7QVM - chains A and B of the 6 polymer chains in the assembly; structure by electron microscopy, 3.25 A resolution.

== Chain A ==
Name: Guanine nucleotide-binding protein G(o) subunit alpha, cDNA FLJ31446 fis, clone NT2NE2000909, highly similar to Guanine nucleotide-binding protein G(o) subunit alpha 1
Source organism: Homo sapiens
Reference sequence: chimeric construct of A0A1W2PS82, B3KP89, P09471: residues 1-173 from A0A1W2PS82 (A0A1W2PS82_HUMAN) positions 1-57 (offset varies); residues 182-231 from B3KP89 positions 182-231 (same numbers); residues 242-353 from P09471 positions 242-353 (same numbers)
Chain sequence (228 residues; row label = number of the first residue in the row; note: 126 numbers in that range are skipped by the numbering (no residue carries them; nothing is unmodelled there)):
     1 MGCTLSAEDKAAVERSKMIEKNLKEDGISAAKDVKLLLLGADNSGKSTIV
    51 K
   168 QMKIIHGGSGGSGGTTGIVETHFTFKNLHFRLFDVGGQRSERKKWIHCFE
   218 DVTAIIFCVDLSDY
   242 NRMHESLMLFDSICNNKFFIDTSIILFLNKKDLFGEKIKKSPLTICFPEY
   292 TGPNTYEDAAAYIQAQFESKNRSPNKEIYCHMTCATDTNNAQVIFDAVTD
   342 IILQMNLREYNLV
Unresolved in the structure: 1-4, 168-181
Sequence notes: engineered mutation Asp9 (Glu in A0A1W2PS82), Lys10 (Arg in A0A1W2PS82), Val13 (Leu in A0A1W2PS82), Met18 (Ala in A0A1W2PS82), Leu344 (Ile in P09471), Gln345 (Ala in P09471), Glu350 (Gly in P09471), Tyr351 (Cys in P09471), Asn352 (Gly in P09471); conflict Asp42 (Gly in A0A1W2PS82), Asn43 (Glu in A0A1W2PS82), Asp227 (Ala in B3KP89), Asp230 (Gly in B3KP89), Ala332 (Ile in P09471), Ile335 (Val in P09471), Met346 (Asn in P09471); linker (174-181); expression tag (354)
Curated features (UniProtKB/Swiss-Prot):
  - region: Ile266 to Asp273 (G4 motif), Thr324 to Thr329 (G5 motif)
  - binding site (GTP): Asn270, Asp273, Cys325

== Chain B ==
Name: Guanine nucleotide-binding protein G(I)/G(S)/G(T) subunit beta-1
Source organism: Homo sapiens
Reference sequence: P62873 (GBB1_HUMAN); numbering as in UniProt (aligned over 2-340)
Chain sequence (354 residues; each row starts with the number of its first residue; numbers below 1 keep their minus sign (Met-13 is residue -13)):
   -13 MHHHHHHHHHHGSSGSELDQLRQEAEQLKNQIRDARKACADATLSQITNN
    37 IDPVGRIQMRTRRTLRGHLAKIYAMHWGTDSRLLVSASQDGKLIIWDSYT
    87 TNKVHAIPLRSSWVMTCAYAPSGNYVACGGLDNICSIYNLKTREGNVRVS
   137 RELAGHTGYLSCCRFLDDNQIVTSSGDTTCALWDIETGQQTTTFTGHTGD
   187 VMSLSLAPDTRLFVSGACDASAKLWDVREGMCRQTFTGHESDINAICFFP
   237 NGNAFATGSDDATCRLFDLRADQELMTYSHDNIICGITSVSFSKSGRLLL
   287 AGYDDFNCNVWDALKADRAGVLAGHDNRVSCLGVTDDGMAVATGSWDSFL
   337 KIWN
Unresolved in the structure: -13 to 2
Sequence notes: initiating methionine (-13); expression tag (-12 to 1)
Curated features (UniProtKB/Swiss-Prot):
  - modified residue: Ser2 (N-acetylserine), His266 (Phosphohistidine)

== How chain A and chain B interact ==
Residue-residue contacts - 35 pairs, chain A then chain B:
  Arg15(A) with Val90(B), hydrogen bond (side chain-backbone); His91(B), hydrogen bond
  Ser16(A) with Asn88(B); Lys89(B)
  Ile19(A) with Lys89(B); Ala92(B), hydrophobic
  Glu20(A) with Lys89(B), salt bridge
  Leu23(A) with Gly53(B); Lys78(B); Ile80(B), hydrophobic; Lys89(B)
  Asp26(A) with Lys78(B), salt bridge
  Gly27(A) with Leu55(B)
  Thr182(A) with Asn119(B), hydrogen bond (backbone-side chain); His142(B)
  Gly184(A) with Leu117(B)
  Ile185(A) with Trp99(B); Leu117(B), hydrophobic
  Phe200(A) with Trp99(B), hydrophobic
  Gln205(A) with Tyr145(B)
  Ser207(A) with Tyr145(B); Gly162(B); Asp186(B), hydrogen bond
  Lys211(A) with Tyr145(B); Met188(B); Asp228(B); Asn230(B), hydrogen bond; Asp246(B), salt bridge
  Cys215(A) with Tyr59(B), hydrogen bond; Gln75(B); Trp99(B)
  Phe216(A) with Trp99(B), hydrophobic
  Glu217(A) with Lys57(B), salt bridge; Trp332(B)
  Asp218(A) with Lys57(B), salt bridge
Interface residues without a listed pair, chain A (25 interface residues in all): Ala12, Val13, Glu187, Trp212, His214, Lys258, Phe259
Interface residues without a listed pair, chain B (30 interface residues in all): Arg52, Asp76, Met101, Asp118, Cys204, Cys271

== Summary ==
25 residues of chain A face 30 of chain B across their interface, with 6 hydrogen bonds and 5 salt bridges.
Among the polar pairs are Glu20(A)-Lys89(B), Asp26(A)-Lys78(B) and Lys211(A)-Asp246(B). From UniProt: 3
GTP-binding residues on chain A.
Chain A is Guanine nucleotide-binding protein G(o) subunit alpha, cDNA FLJ31446 fis, clone NT2NE2000909,
highly similar to Guanine nucleotide-binding protein G(o) subunit alpha 1 and chain B is Guanine
nucleotide-binding protein G(I)/G(S)/G(T) subunit beta-1, both from Homo sapiens; the structure, Human
Oxytocin receptor (OTR) oxytocin Gq chimera (mGoqi) complex, was determined by electron microscopy.
